8Z8X - chains A and B of the 5 polymer chains in the assembly; structure by electron microscopy, 3.06 A resolution.

# Chain A
Protein: Polymerase acidic protein
Source organism: Thogoto virus (isolate SiAr 126)
UniProtKB: P27194 (PA_THOGV); numbering as in UniProt (aligned over 1-622)
Sequence (622 residues; each row starts with the number of its first residue):
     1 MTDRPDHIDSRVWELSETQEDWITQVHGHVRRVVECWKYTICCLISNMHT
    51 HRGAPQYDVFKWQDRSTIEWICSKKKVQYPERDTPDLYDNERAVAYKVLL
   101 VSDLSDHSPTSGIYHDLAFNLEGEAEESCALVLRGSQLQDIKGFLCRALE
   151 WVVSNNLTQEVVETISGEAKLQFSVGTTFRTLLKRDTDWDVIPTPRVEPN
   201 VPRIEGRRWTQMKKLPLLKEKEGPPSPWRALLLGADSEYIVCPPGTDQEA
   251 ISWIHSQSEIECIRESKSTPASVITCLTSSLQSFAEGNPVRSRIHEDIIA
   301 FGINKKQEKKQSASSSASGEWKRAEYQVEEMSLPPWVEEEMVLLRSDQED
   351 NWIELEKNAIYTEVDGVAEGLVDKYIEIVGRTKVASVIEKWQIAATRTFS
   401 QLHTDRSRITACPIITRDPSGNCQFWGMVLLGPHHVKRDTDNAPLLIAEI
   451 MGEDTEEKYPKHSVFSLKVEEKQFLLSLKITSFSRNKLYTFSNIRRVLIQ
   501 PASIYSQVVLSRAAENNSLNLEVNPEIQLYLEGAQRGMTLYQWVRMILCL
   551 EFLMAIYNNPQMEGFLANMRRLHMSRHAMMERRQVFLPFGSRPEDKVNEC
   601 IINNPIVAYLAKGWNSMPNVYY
Unresolved in the structure: 1-2
Sequence notes: conflict Glu-471 (Gly in P27194)
From the paper describing this entry:
  - binding site for the 18-nt RNA strand: Arg-229, Ser-268, Lys-305, Lys-306, Lys-309, Tyr-326, Asn-442, Lys-461, Lys-479, Asn-603

# Chain B
Protein: RNA-directed RNA polymerase catalytic subunit
Source organism: Thogoto virus (isolate SiAr 126)
Notes: EC 2.7.7.48
UniProtKB: O41353 (RDRP_THOGV); residues 1-710 here = UniProt positions 1-710
Sequence (710 residues; numbered 1 to 710; the number before each row is that of its first residue):
     1 MNLFTPLSEINPTTTQELLYAYTGPAPVAYGTRTRAVLENIIRPYQYFYK
    51 EPNVQRALDIKTGCKEPEDINVEGPSSGFHTASVLKLADNFFRKYRPAME
   101 KLKYWILVKLPKLKYAELSKGRQTYSFIHKRNLPAPIALEETVEFLEQNL
   151 RRKIGPTLLSYCQAIADVMELDETTYEGARDPRPWDIQLEEIDSDEEDPL
   201 FRQVGREETYTIKFSREELWDQMRTLNTMWKHLERGRLNRRTIATPSMLI
   251 RGFVKIVEDAAKEILENVPTSGVPVGGEEKLAKLASKQTFHTAVTGELSG
   301 DQEKFNECLDPDAMRLMWTVFLRKLGCPDWIMELFNIPFMVFKSKLADMG
   351 EGLVYTKGKLTDRKPLGEMPSEFDDLVRNVVGNSISCRLGMFMGMYNLTS
   401 TLLALISIEREELTGSHVESSDDFIHFFNCKTHEEMFKQAETLRLTLKLV
   451 GINMSPSKCILISPAGIGEFNSKFHHRDFVGNVATELPALVPNGTNPMTD
   501 LAMGLNVIKHSVNTGQMNLCTGALAMRIFNHAYKYAYMALGVTRRTRFME
   551 ENAITPLLTNQGASPVHSFSTMHLDEVALRRHLGLLDEETLRRILNPNNP
   601 VTQKGDPSMFFRIENKMPQIMEDYSVPSCFKYTLSRNRTIQDKPHKALLN
   651 KEERYQRVTSIINKLFPEVLIQEASAPGTVRESLKRRLELVVERSDLDEE
   701 RKKRILSRIF
Sequence notes: conflict Leu-7 (Arg in O41353), Trp-230 (Cys in O41353)
Small-molecule neighbours: phosphomethylphosphonic acid guanylate ester (G2P): Lys-231, Arg-237, Arg-241, Ile-243, Asp-301, Gln-302, Glu-303, Lys-304, Phe-305, Asn-306, Glu-307, Gly-394, Met-395, Asn-397, Ser-421, Asp-422, Lys-458, Asn-615
From the paper describing this entry:
  - binding site for the 18-nt RNA strand: Arg-35

# Chain A / chain B interface
Residue-residue contacts - 309 pairs, chain A then chain B:
  Glu-17(A) with Lys-153(B), salt bridge
  Thr-18(A) with Pro-677(B); Gly-678(B)
  Gln-19(A) with Pro-677(B)
  Asp-21(A) with Gly-155(B); Ser-160(B), hydrogen bond
  Ile-23(A) with Arg-152(B); Ser-160(B); Gln-163(B)
  Thr-24(A) with Leu-159(B); Ser-160(B)
  Asp-64(A) with Arg-686(B)
  Ser-66(A) with Arg-687(B); Leu-690(B)
  Thr-67(A) with Arg-686(B); Leu-690(B)
  Trp-70(A) with Glu-693(B), hydrogen bond; Arg-694(B)
  Leu-171(A) with Pro-111(B), hydrophobic; Leu-159(B), hydrophobic; Trp-330(B)
  Phe-173(A) with Cys-162(B); Gln-163(B); Ala-166(B), hydrophobic; Phe-253(B), hydrophobic; Trp-330(B); Glu-333(B); Leu-334(B), hydrophobic
  Ser-174(A) with Gln-163(B), hydrogen bond (backbone-side chain)
  Val-175(A) with Ile-337(B), hydrophobic
  Gly-176(A) with Glu-170(B), hydrogen bond (backbone-side chain)
  Thr-177(A) with Glu-170(B)
  Thr-178(A) with Glu-170(B), hydrogen bond (backbone-side chain); Arg-216(B)
  Phe-179(A) with Met-169(B), hydrophobic; Glu-170(B); Trp-220(B), hydrophobic
  Arg-180(A) with Glu-333(B), salt bridge
  Leu-182(A) with Trp-220(B)
  Leu-183(A) with Trp-220(B), hydrophobic; Ile-337(B), hydrophobic; Met-340(B); Val-341(B), hydrophobic
  Lys-184(A) with Met-340(B)
  Arg-185(A) with Lys-61(B), hydrogen bond (backbone-side chain); Glu-217(B), salt bridge
  Asp-186(A) with Lys-61(B), salt bridge; Lys-343(B); Ser-344(B), hydrogen bond; Arg-388(B), salt bridge
  Thr-187(A) with Thr-62(B), hydrogen bond; Asp-312(B), hydrogen bond; Arg-315(B), hydrogen bond; Met-340(B)
  Asp-188(A) with Lys-61(B); Thr-62(B), hydrogen bond (backbone-side chain)
  Trp-189(A) with Phe-79(B), hydrophobic; Thr-81(B); Asp-312(B); Arg-315(B); Leu-316(B), hydrophobic
  Asp-190(A) with Arg-315(B), hydrogen bond (backbone-side chain)
  Val-191(A) with Arg-315(B); Glu-333(B); Asn-336(B), hydrogen bond (backbone-side chain); Met-340(B), hydrophobic
  Ile-192(A) with Thr-319(B); Met-332(B), hydrophobic; Glu-333(B); Asn-336(B)
  Pro-193(A) with Arg-315(B); Leu-316(B), hydrophobic; Thr-319(B); Arg-323(B), hydrogen bond (backbone-side chain); Asn-336(B)
  Thr-194(A) with Arg-323(B)
  Pro-195(A) with Thr-81(B); Leu-85(B), hydrophobic; Leu-316(B)
  Val-197(A) with Thr-81(B); Leu-85(B), hydrophobic
  Glu-198(A) with Ala-82(B)
  Pro-199(A) with Ala-82(B); Leu-85(B), hydrophobic; Lys-86(B)
  Asn-200(A) with Ala-82(B), hydrogen bond (backbone-backbone); Ser-83(B), hydrogen bond (backbone-backbone); Lys-86(B)
  Val-201(A) with Lys-86(B); Arg-410(B)
  Pro-202(A) with Pro-67(B), hydrophobic; His-80(B); Ser-83(B); Leu-449(B), hydrophobic
  Ile-204(A) with Pro-67(B), hydrophobic; Val-72(B), hydrophobic; Leu-445(B)
  Glu-205(A) with Val-72(B)
  Gly-206(A) with Glu-441(B); Leu-445(B)
  Arg-207(A) with Val-72(B); Glu-73(B), salt bridge; Glu-441(B)
  Trp-209(A) with Leu-298(B), hydrophobic; Glu-441(B), hydrogen bond
  Ala-313(A) with Leu-360(B)
  Ala-317(A) with Lys-357(B)
  Ser-318(A) with Lys-357(B)
  Gly-319(A) with Lys-357(B)
  Glu-320(A) with Lys-357(B)
  Trp-321(A) with Tyr-355(B); Thr-356(B); Lys-357(B); Asp-362(B); Lys-364(B); Met-369(B)
  Lys-322(A) with Tyr-355(B); Thr-356(B), hydrogen bond (backbone-backbone)
  Arg-323(A) with Val-354(B), hydrogen bond (side chain-backbone); Tyr-355(B); Ser-371(B); Glu-372(B), salt bridge
  Ala-324(A) with Val-354(B), hydrogen bond (backbone-backbone); Thr-356(B)
  Tyr-326(A) with Val-354(B)
  Met-341(A) with Leu-3(B), hydrophobic
  Leu-355(A) with Leu-524(B), hydrophobic; Arg-527(B), hydrogen bond (backbone-side chain)
  Glu-356(A) with Arg-527(B); Lys-534(B), salt bridge; Pro-565(B)
  Lys-357(A) with Arg-527(B); Pro-565(B)
  Asn-358(A) with Ala-523(B); Met-526(B); Arg-527(B); His-567(B)
  Ala-359(A) with Val-566(B); His-567(B); Ser-568(B)
  Tyr-361(A) with Val-566(B), hydrogen bond (side chain-backbone); Ser-568(B)
  Thr-362(A) with Ser-570(B)
  Val-364(A) with Leu-519(B), hydrophobic
  Asp-365(A) with Ser-568(B); Phe-569(B), hydrogen bond (side chain-backbone); Ser-570(B)
  Val-367(A) with Leu-519(B), hydrophobic
  Ala-368(A) with Leu-519(B)
  Glu-369(A) with Ala-523(B); Arg-527(B), salt bridge
  Leu-371(A) with Cys-520(B), hydrophobic
  Val-372(A) with Cys-520(B); Ala-523(B), hydrophobic; Leu-524(B); Arg-527(B)
  Asp-373(A) with Arg-527(B), salt bridge
  Tyr-375(A) with Leu-524(B), hydrophobic
  Ile-376(A) with Arg-527(B)
  Gln-392(A) with His-531(B)
  Thr-396(A) with Tyr-535(B), hydrogen bond (backbone-side chain)
  Ser-400(A) with Tyr-535(B)
  Asp-439(A) with Val-28(B); His-232(B), salt bridge
  Thr-440(A) with Val-28(B); Ala-29(B); Tyr-30(B)
  Lys-487(A) with Pro-25(B)
  Tyr-489(A) with Val-491(B)
  Thr-490(A) with Thr-23(B); Gly-24(B), hydrogen bond (side chain-backbone); Pro-25(B)
  Phe-491(A) with Pro-25(B), hydrophobic
  Asn-493(A) with Val-491(B); Ala-532(B)
  Arg-495(A) with Ile-528(B)
  Arg-496(A) with Thr-23(B); Leu-487(B), hydrogen bond (side chain-backbone); Pro-488(B); Val-491(B)
  Leu-498(A) with Leu-524(B)
  Ile-499(A) with Val-483(B), hydrophobic; Leu-487(B), hydrophobic; Leu-490(B), hydrophobic; Thr-521(B)
  Gln-500(A) with Glu-17(B); Leu-18(B); Tyr-20(B); Leu-487(B)
  Ala-502(A) with Leu-524(B), hydrophobic
  Ser-503(A) with Glu-17(B), hydrogen bond; Val-483(B); Thr-521(B)
  Ile-504(A) with Ile-10(B), hydrophobic; Thr-14(B); Glu-17(B); Leu-18(B), hydrophobic
  Ser-506(A) with Asn-518(B); Cys-520(B), hydrogen bond; Thr-521(B)
  Gln-507(A) with Thr-14(B); Glu-17(B), hydrogen bond
  Val-508(A) with Ile-10(B), hydrophobic
  Leu-510(A) with Asn-518(B)
  Arg-512(A) with Glu-9(B), salt bridge
  Gln-528(A) with Pro-6(B); Leu-7(B), hydrogen bond (backbone-backbone); Ser-8(B)
  Leu-529(A) with Asn-2(B); Thr-5(B); Pro-6(B), hydrophobic; Leu-7(B)
  Tyr-530(A) with Asn-2(B), hydrogen bond (backbone-side chain); Leu-7(B), hydrophobic
  Leu-531(A) with Leu-3(B), hydrophobic
  Gln-535(A) with Leu-7(B)
  Trp-543(A) with Leu-3(B), hydrogen bond (side chain-backbone); Pro-6(B), hydrophobic
  Met-546(A) with Leu-3(B), hydrophobic
  Ile-547(A) with Leu-18(B), hydrophobic
  Leu-550(A) with Leu-3(B), hydrophobic; Phe-4(B), hydrophobic
  Glu-551(A) with Phe-4(B); Leu-18(B); Tyr-20(B)
  Ala-555(A) with Thr-23(B); Gly-24(B); Pro-25(B)
  Asn-558(A) with Ala-21(B), hydrogen bond (side chain-backbone); Gly-24(B); Pro-25(B); Arg-235(B)
  Pro-560(A) with Pro-27(B), hydrophobic; Leu-238(B); Arg-240(B)
  Gln-561(A) with Leu-238(B)
  Met-562(A) with Ala-21(B), hydrophobic
  Glu-563(A) with Ala-21(B); Tyr-22(B); Arg-235(B), salt bridge; Gly-236(B), hydrogen bond (side chain-backbone)
  Leu-566(A) with Leu-19(B); Tyr-20(B); Ala-21(B)
  Ala-567(A) with Gly-236(B)
  Met-569(A) with Met-1(B), hydrophobic
  Arg-570(A) with Gln-16(B); Leu-19(B), hydrogen bond (side chain-backbone); Tyr-20(B); Phe-474(B)
  Arg-571(A) with Ser-457(B); Lys-458(B); Ile-460(B); Glu-469(B)
  His-573(A) with Phe-4(B); Thr-5(B); Pro-12(B), hydrogen bond (side chain-backbone); Thr-15(B), hydrogen bond; Gln-16(B)
  Met-574(A) with Gln-16(B); Ile-467(B), hydrophobic; Gly-468(B); Glu-469(B)
  His-577(A) with Asn-11(B); Pro-12(B); Thr-13(B), hydrogen bond; Ile-467(B); His-476(B)
  Ala-578(A) with Ile-462(B), hydrophobic
  Met-580(A) with Pro-12(B), hydrophobic
  Glu-581(A) with Ile-467(B); His-476(B), salt bridge
  Arg-583(A) with Pro-464(B), hydrogen bond (side chain-backbone); Ala-465(B), hydrogen bond (side chain-backbone); Gly-466(B); Ile-467(B)
  Gln-584(A) with His-433(B); Leu-461(B); Ile-462(B); Ser-463(B), hydrogen bond (backbone-backbone)
  Val-585(A) with Ile-460(B), hydrophobic; Leu-461(B); Ile-462(B), hydrophobic
  Phe-586(A) with Phe-437(B), hydrophobic; Leu-461(B), hydrogen bond (backbone-backbone); Ser-463(B)
  Leu-587(A) with Cys-459(B); Ile-460(B), hydrophobic
  Pro-588(A) with Pro-456(B); Cys-459(B)
  Phe-589(A) with Glu-73(B)
  Gly-590(A) with Pro-456(B); Ser-457(B)
  Ser-591(A) with Pro-456(B), hydrogen bond (side chain-backbone); Ser-457(B)
  Arg-592(A) with Ser-457(B)
  Pro-593(A) with Ser-457(B)
  Lys-596(A) with Ser-457(B); Lys-458(B)
  Glu-599(A) with Leu-238(B)
  Cys-600(A) with Leu-238(B), hydrophobic
  Leu-610(A) with Met-1(B); Phe-4(B), hydrophobic
  Gly-613(A) with Met-1(B); Asn-2(B)
  Trp-614(A) with Met-1(B)
  Met-617(A) with Met-1(B); Asn-2(B); Thr-5(B)
Also at the interface, not in a pair above, chain A (160 interface residues in all): Lys-74, Gln-172, Arg-208, Ser-314, Ser-316, Ile-360, Phe-399, Asn-486, Ile-494, Val-497, Pro-501, Pro-525, Glu-526, Ile-527, Met-538, Met-554, Gly-564, Asn-568, Arg-576, Ser-616
Also at the interface, not in a pair above, chain B (166 interface residues in all): Leu-87, Thr-157, Met-223, Arg-224, Leu-233, Arg-237, Asn-239, Ser-299, Leu-353, Gly-358, Lys-359, Thr-361, Pro-370, Glu-411, Glu-434, Ala-440, Arg-444, Val-480, Gly-481, Ala-484, Asn-530, Ser-564, Thr-571, Leu-583, Ala-676
Interface features reported in the paper:
  - interface residues, chain B: Leu-353(B)

# Summary
160 residues of chain A and 166 residues of chain B are in contact; the contacts include 43 hydrogen bonds and
14 salt bridges. Polar pairs include Glu-17(A)/Lys-153(B), Arg-180(A)/Glu-333(B) and Arg-185(A)/Glu-217(B).
The paper reports a binding site for the 18-nt RNA strand at Arg-229(A), Ser-268(A) and Arg-35(B) among
others; the interface residue Leu-353(B).
Here chain A is Polymerase acidic protein and chain B is RNA-directed RNA polymerase catalytic subunit, both
from Thogoto virus (isolate SiAr 126). Entry 8Z8X (Cryo-EM structure of Thogoto virus polymerase in a
transcription initiation conformation) was determined by electron microscopy together with 8Z85, 8Z8J, 8Z8N,
8Z90, 8Z97, 8Z98 and 3 further entries from the same study.
